PDB entry 9EUF | electron microscopy, 7.30 A resolution (low resolution: residue-level contacts below are approximate; hydrogen-bond / salt-bridge calls are withheld) | chains P and T of the 63 polymer chains in the assembly

# Chain P (and T)
Molecule: Major tail sheath protein
From: Staphylococcus phage 812
Notes: chain T of this document is another copy of the same molecule, construct and numbering; everything in this record applies to it too
Reference sequence: A0A0U1WZ79 (A0A0U1WZ79_9CAUD); residue numbers follow UniProt; this construct covers 1-587
Amino-acid sequence (587 residues; row label = number of the first residue in the row):
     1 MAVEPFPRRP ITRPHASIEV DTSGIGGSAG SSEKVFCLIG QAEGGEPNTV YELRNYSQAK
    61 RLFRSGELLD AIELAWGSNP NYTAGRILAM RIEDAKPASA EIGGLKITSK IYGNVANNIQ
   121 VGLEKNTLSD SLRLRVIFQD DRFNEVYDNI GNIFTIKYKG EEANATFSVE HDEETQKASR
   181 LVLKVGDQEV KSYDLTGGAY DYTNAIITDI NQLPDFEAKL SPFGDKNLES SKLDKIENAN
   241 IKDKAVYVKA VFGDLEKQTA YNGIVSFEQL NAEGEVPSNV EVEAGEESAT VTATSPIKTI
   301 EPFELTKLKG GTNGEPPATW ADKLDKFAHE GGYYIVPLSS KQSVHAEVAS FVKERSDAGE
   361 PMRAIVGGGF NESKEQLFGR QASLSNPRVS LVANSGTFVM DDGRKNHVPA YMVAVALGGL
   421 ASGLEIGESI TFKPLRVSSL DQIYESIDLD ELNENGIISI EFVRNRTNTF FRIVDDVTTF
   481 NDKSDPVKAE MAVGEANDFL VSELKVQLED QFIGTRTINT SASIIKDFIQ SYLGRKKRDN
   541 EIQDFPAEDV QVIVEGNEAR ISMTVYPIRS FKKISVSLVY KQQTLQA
Disordered / not traced: 1-11, 26-31, 271-297, 583-587 (chain T: 1-11, 19-31, 271-297)

# Interface between chain P and chain T
Contacting residue pairs - 74 pairs, chain P then chain T:
  E33(P) - R466(T)
  E33(P) - T467(T)
  D194(P) - K307(T)
  T196(P) - K307(T)
  G198(P) - N118(T)
  G198(P) - Q120(T)
  G198(P) - Q139(T)
  A199(P) - Q120(T)
  A199(P) - I137(T)
  A199(P) - Q139(T)
  D201(P) - Q139(T)
  H329(P) - Q442(T)
  H329(P) - I443(T)
  H329(P) - F462(T)
  R355(P) - E445(T)
  D357(P) - S446(T)
  A358(P) - E445(T)
  A358(P) - S446(T)
  E360(P) - F462(T)
  E425(P) - R466(T)
  I426(P) - R466(T)
  V487(P) - Y580(T)
  N497(P) - Y580(T)
  F499(P) - R464(T)
  F499(P) - R466(T)
  S502(P) - R464(T)
  S502(P) - N465(T)
  E503(P) - N465(T)
  E503(P) - R466(T)
  K505(P) - R472(T)
  V506(P) - N465(T)
  E509(P) - F432(T)
  E509(P) - R472(T)
  F512(P) - F571(T)
  F512(P) - I574(T)
  I513(P) - F432(T)
  I513(P) - I574(T)
  T515(P) - S570(T)
  T515(P) - F571(T)
  T515(P) - K572(T)
  T517(P) - I568(T)
  I518(P) - Q543(T)
  I518(P) - R569(T)
  N519(P) - Q543(T)
  E541(P) - R466(T)
  Q543(P) - Q583(T)
  Q543(P) - L585(T)
  G556(P) - S570(T)
  G556(P) - F571(T)
  N557(P) - K573(T)
  E558(P) - K573(T)
  E558(P) - S575(T)
  A559(P) - K573(T)
  A559(P) - I574(T)
  A559(P) - S575(T)
  R560(P) - S575(T)
  I561(P) - I574(T)
  I561(P) - S575(T)
  I561(P) - V576(T)
  I561(P) - S577(T)
  S562(P) - S577(T)
  M563(P) - S577(T)
  M563(P) - L578(T)
  M563(P) - V579(T)
  T564(P) - V579(T)
  T564(P) - K581(T)
  V565(P) - V579(T)
  V565(P) - Y580(T)
  V565(P) - K581(T)
  Y566(P) - K581(T)
  Y566(P) - Q582(T)
  Y566(P) - Q583(T)
  P567(P) - Y580(T)
  P567(P) - K581(T)
Other interface residues (no listed pair), chain P (56 interface residues in all): G197, Y200, A328, G332, E354, G359, P361, L500, V501, D510, G514, R516, T520, I525, V554
Other interface residues (no listed pair), chain T (39 interface residues in all): L305, S429, E461, V463, F470

# Summary
56 residues of chain P and 39 residues of chain T are in contact.
Chain P and chain T are both Major tail sheath protein (Staphylococcus phage 812); the structure, Cryo-EM
structure of Staphylococcus aureus bacteriophage phi812 baseplate in the pre-contraction state - complete, was
determined by electron microscopy.
